Entry 1OB8 (X-ray diffraction, 1.80 A resolution); this record covers chain A.

# Chain A
Protein: Holliday-junction resolvase
Source organism: Sulfolobus solfataricus
UniProt: Q97YX6 (Q97YX6); residues 1-135 here = UniProt positions 1-135
Chain sequence (135 residues; each row starts with the number of its first residue):
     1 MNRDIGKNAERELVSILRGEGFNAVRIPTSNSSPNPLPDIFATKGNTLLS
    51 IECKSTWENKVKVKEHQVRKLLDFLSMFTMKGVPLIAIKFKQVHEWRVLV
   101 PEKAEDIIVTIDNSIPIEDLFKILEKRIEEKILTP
Not modelled in the structure: 1-5, 30-34, 130-135
Swiss-Prot annotation at these positions:
  - binding site (Mg(2+)): Glu10, Asp39, Glu52
  - site: Lys54 (Transition state stabilizer)
  - mutagenesis: Ser30 (S30A/C/T: 100- to 1000-fold reduction in kcat)
From the paper describing this entry:
  - catalytic residues: Glu10, Pro38, Asp39, Glu52, Lys54 (by similarity / conservation)
  - self-association interface (contacts with another copy of this molecule); pairs are residue here / residue on that copy: Pro28-Pro28, Phe74-Phe41, Met77, Phe78, Met80
  - binding site for sulfate ion: Arg11, Arg26, Lys89, Lys91
  - catalytic residues: Ser30
  - mutagenesis - S30A, S30C, S30T: decreased catalytic activity

# In short
Curated annotation (UniProt) lists 3 Mg2+-binding residues and one mutagenesis site. The paper reports
catalytic residues Glu10, Pro38 and Asp39 among others; S30A, S30C and S30T reduce catalytic activity.
Chain A is Holliday-junction resolvase (Sulfolobus solfataricus); the structure, Holliday Junction Resolving
Enzyme, was determined by X-ray diffraction.
